7QBF - chains A and B of the 3 polymer chains in the assembly; structure by X-ray diffraction, 1.85 A resolution.

Chain A:
Protein: Transcobalamin-2
From: Homo sapiens
UniProt: P20062 (TCO2_HUMAN); residues 1-409 here correspond to UniProt positions 19-427 (UniProt number = residue number + 18)
Sequence (409 residues; numbered 1 to 409; the number before each row is that of its first residue):
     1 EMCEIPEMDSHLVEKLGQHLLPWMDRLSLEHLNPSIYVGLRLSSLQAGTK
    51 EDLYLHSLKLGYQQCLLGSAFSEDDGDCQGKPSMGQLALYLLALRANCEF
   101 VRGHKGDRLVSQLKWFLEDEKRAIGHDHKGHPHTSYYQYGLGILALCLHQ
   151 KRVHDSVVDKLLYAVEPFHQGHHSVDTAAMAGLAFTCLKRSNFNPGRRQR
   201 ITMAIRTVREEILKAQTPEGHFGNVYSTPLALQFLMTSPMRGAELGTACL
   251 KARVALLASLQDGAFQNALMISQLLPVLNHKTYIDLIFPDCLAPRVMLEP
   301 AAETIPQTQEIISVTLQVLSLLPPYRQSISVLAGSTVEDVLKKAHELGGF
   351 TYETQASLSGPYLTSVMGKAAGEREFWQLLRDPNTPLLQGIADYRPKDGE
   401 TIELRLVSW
Cystine bridges: Cys3-Cys249, Cys65-Cys78, Cys98-Cys291, Cys147-Cys187
Residues lining bound ligands: cyanocobalamin (CNC): Ser83, Gly85, Gln86, Leu89, His133, Thr134, Ser135, Tyr137, Gln138, Leu141, Ser174, Asp176, Thr177, Asn224, Tyr226, Ser227, Leu230, Asn267, Leu269, Met270, Gln273, Ser357, Leu358, Ser359, Gly360, Pro361, Tyr362, Leu363, Phe376, Trp377, Gln378, Leu379, Pro386, Leu387, Leu388, Gln389, Gly390, Trp409
Swiss-Prot annotation at these positions:
  - binding site (cob(II)alamin): Gln86, Thr134 to Gln138, His172 to Asp176, Asn224, Ser227, Gln273, Trp377 to Leu379
Reported in the primary citation:
  - conformationally variable residues (order/disorder transition): Cys65 to Cys78

Chain B:
Protein: Anti-transcobalamin-2 nanobody TC-Nb34
From: Vicugna pacos
Notes: antibody fragment or engineered binder
Sequence (137 residues; numbered 1 to 138; 1 number in that range is skipped by the numbering (no residue carries it; nothing is unmodelled there); the number before each row is that of its first residue):
     1 QWQLVESGGGLVQPGGSLRLSCAASGSTFSSYAMGWYRQAPGKECELVAA
    51 ISRAGGSTNYADSVKGRFTISRDNAKNTVYLQMNSLKPEDTAVYYCNAAA
   101 EGET
   106 GSNWSLCEEYDYWGKGTRVTVSSHHHHHHEPEA
Not modelled in the structure: 1-3, 106-107, 132-138
Cystine bridges: Cys22-Cys96, Cys45-Cys112

Chain A / chain B interface:
Residue-residue contacts (47):
  His126(A) - Asp116(B)  hydrogen bond (side chain-backbone)
  His126(A) - Tyr117(B)
  Asp127(A) - Tyr117(B)
  His128(A) - Tyr117(B)
  Val165(A) - Thr28(B)  hydrogen bond (backbone-side chain)
  Val165(A) - Tyr32(B)
  Glu166(A) - Thr28(B)  hydrogen bond (backbone-side chain)
  Glu166(A) - Tyr32(B)
  Glu166(A) - Tyr115(B)  hydrogen bond
  Pro167(A) - Ala24(B)
  Pro167(A) - Ser25(B)
  Pro167(A) - Gly26(B)  hydrogen bond (backbone-backbone)
  Pro167(A) - Thr28(B)
  Pro167(A) - Phe29(B)  hydrophobic
  Pro167(A) - Tyr32(B)  hydrophobic
  Pro167(A) - Met34(B)  hydrophobic
  Phe168(A) - Val5(B)  hydrophobic
  Phe168(A) - Ala24(B)  hydrophobic
  Phe168(A) - Ser25(B)  hydrogen bond (backbone-side chain)
  Phe168(A) - Met34(B)  hydrophobic
  Phe168(A) - Cys96(B)  hydrophobic
  Phe168(A) - Asn97(B)
  His169(A) - Ser25(B)  hydrogen bond (backbone-side chain)
  His169(A) - Gly26(B)
  His169(A) - Ser27(B)  hydrogen bond
  His169(A) - Thr28(B)
  Gln170(A) - Ser25(B)  hydrogen bond
  His172(A) - Ser27(B)  hydrogen bond
  Gly196(A) - Glu114(B)
  Arg197(A) - Glu114(B)  hydrogen bond (side chain-backbone)
  Arg197(A) - Asp116(B)  salt bridge
  Arg198(A) - Glu114(B)  hydrogen bond (backbone-side chain)
  Gln199(A) - Ala100(B)
  Gln199(A) - Leu111(B)
  Gln199(A) - Glu114(B)  hydrogen bond (backbone-side chain)
  Arg200(A) - Glu114(B)  hydrogen bond (side chain-backbone)
  Arg200(A) - Tyr115(B)  hydrogen bond
  Met203(A) - Tyr32(B)  hydrophobic
  Met203(A) - Ala99(B)
  Met203(A) - Leu111(B)  hydrophobic
  Ala204(A) - Tyr32(B)
  Thr207(A) - Thr28(B)
  Thr207(A) - Ser31(B)
  Thr207(A) - Tyr32(B)  hydrogen bond
  Glu210(A) - Ser31(B)  hydrogen bond
  Glu211(A) - Thr28(B)
  Glu211(A) - Ser31(B)
Also at the interface, not in a pair above, chain A (22 interface residues in all): Lys129, Tyr163
Also at the interface, not in a pair above, chain B (24 interface residues in all): Cys22, Arg53, Ala98, Ser110, Glu113

Overview:
22 residues of chain A and 24 residues of chain B are in contact; the contacts include 17 hydrogen bonds and 1
salt bridge. Among the polar pairs are Arg197(A)-Asp116(B), His126(A)-Asp116(B) and Val165(A)-Thr28(B).
Ligands of chain A: cyanocobalamin. Curated annotation (UniProt) lists 17 cob(II)alamin-binding residues on
chain A. From the paper: conformational variability at Cys65(A).
Here chain A is Transcobalamin-2 (Homo sapiens) and chain B is Anti-transcobalamin-2 nanobody TC-Nb34 (Vicugna
pacos). Entry 7QBF (TC:CD320 in complex with nanobody TC-Nb34) was determined by X-ray diffraction (same
publication as 7QBD, 7QBE and 7QBG).
